PDB entry 6Z5U | electron microscopy, 3.90 A resolution | chains A and I of the 12 polymer chains in the assembly

Chain A:
Protein: ABC transporter permease
From: Acinetobacter baumannii
Reference sequence: V5V9F4 (V5V9F4_ACIBA); residues 1-258 here = UniProt positions 1-258
Chain sequence (258 residues; each row starts with the number of its first residue):
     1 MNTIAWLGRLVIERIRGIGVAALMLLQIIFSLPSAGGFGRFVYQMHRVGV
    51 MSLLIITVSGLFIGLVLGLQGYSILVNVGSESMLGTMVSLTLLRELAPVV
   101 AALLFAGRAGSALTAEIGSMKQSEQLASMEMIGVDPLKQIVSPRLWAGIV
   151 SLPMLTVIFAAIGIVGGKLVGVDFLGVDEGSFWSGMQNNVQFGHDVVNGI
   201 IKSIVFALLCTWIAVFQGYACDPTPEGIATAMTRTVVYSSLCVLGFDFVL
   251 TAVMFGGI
Not modelled in the structure: 1-2, 257-258

Chain I:
Protein: MCE family protein
From: Acinetobacter baumannii
Reference sequence: V5V921 (V5V921_ACIBA); residues 1-226 here = UniProt positions 1-226
Chain sequence (226 residues; row label = number of the first residue in the row):
     1 MKSRTSELAVGIFVIIFGIALFFLAMKVSGLVGTNLSDGYTMKAQFDNVN
    51 GLKPRAKVTMSGVTIGRVDSITLDPVTRLATVTFDLDGKLTSFNAEQLKE
   101 VQKNALDELRYSSDYTQATPAQQKTMEQQLISNMNSITSIDEDAYIMVAT
   151 NGLLGEKYLKIVPGGGLNYLKRGDTISNTQGTMDLEDLISKFITGGGAGK
   201 VAAGSSSAEEKAPASTDSSAQPSFVE
Not modelled in the structure: 1, 195-226

How chain A and chain I interact:
Pairs across the interface (18; chain A residue first):
  Ile15(A) with Phe13(I)
  Arg16(A) with Ser6(I); Ala9(I); Val10(I)
  Ile18(A) with Phe13(I), hydrophobic; Ile16(I), hydrophobic
  Gly19(A) with Ala9(I); Ile12(I); Phe13(I)
  Val20(A) with Ala9(I), hydrophobic
  Ala22(A) with Ile12(I), hydrophobic; Ile16(I), hydrophobic
  Leu23(A) with Ile12(I), hydrophobic
  Val249(A) with Phe23(I), hydrophobic; Leu24(I), hydrophobic; Lys27(I)
  Val253(A) with Lys27(I)
  Gly256(A) with Leu31(I)
Other interface residues (no listed pair), chain A (13 interface residues in all): Phe246, Phe248, Ala252
Other interface residues (no listed pair), chain I (11 interface residues in all): Val28

In short:
13 residues of chain A and 11 residues of chain I are in contact.
Chain A is ABC transporter permease and chain I is MCE family protein, both from Acinetobacter baumannii; the
structure, Cryo-EM structure of the A. baumannii MlaBDEF complex bound to APPNHP, was determined by electron
microscopy.
